Entry 4LPG (X-ray diffraction, 2.35 A resolution); this record covers chain F.

[Chain F]
Protein: Farnesyl pyrophosphate synthase
Source organism: Homo sapiens
Notes: EC 2.5.1.10, 2.5.1.1
UniProtKB: P14324 (FPPS_HUMAN); residues 1-353 here correspond to UniProt positions 67-419 (UniProt number = residue number + 66)
Amino-acid sequence (375 residues; each row starts with the number of its first residue; numbers below 1 keep their minus sign (Met-21 is residue -21)):
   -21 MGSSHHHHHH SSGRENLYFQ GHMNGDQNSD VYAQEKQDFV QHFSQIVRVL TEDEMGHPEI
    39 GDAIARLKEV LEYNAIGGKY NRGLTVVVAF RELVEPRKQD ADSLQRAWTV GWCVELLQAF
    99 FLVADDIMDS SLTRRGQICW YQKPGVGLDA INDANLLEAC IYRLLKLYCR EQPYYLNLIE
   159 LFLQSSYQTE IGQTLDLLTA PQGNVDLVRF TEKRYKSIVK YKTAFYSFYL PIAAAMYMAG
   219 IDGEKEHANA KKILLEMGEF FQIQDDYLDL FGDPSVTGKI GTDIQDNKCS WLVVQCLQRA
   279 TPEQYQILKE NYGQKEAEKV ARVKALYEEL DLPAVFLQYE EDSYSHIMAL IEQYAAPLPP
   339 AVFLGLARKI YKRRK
Unresolved in the structure: -21 to 7, 31, 350-353
Construct notes: expression tag (-21 to 0)
Ligand contacts: 1MV (({[6-(4-methylphenyl)thieno[2,3-d]pyrimidin-4-yl]amino}methanediyl)bis(phosphonic acid)): Lys57, Asn59, Arg60, Thr63, Ser205, Phe206, Phe239, Asp243, Leu344, Lys347, Ile348
Curated features (UniProtKB/Swiss-Prot):
  - binding site (isopentenyl diphosphate): Lys57, Arg60, Gln96, Arg113
  - binding site (Mg(2+)): Asp103, Asp107
  - binding site (dimethylallyl diphosphate): Arg112, Lys200, Thr201, Gln240, Lys257, Lys266
  - site (Important for determining product chain length): Phe98, Phe99
  - modified residue: Lys57 (N6-(2-hydroxyisobutyryl)lysine), Lys287 (N6-acetyllysine)
From the paper describing this entry:
  - binding site for 1MV: Asn59, Arg60, Phe206, Phe239, Asp243, Leu344, Lys347
  - binding site for phosphate ion: Arg60

[Overview]
Chain F binds compound 1MV. Curated annotation (UniProt) lists 4 isopentenyl diphosphate-binding residues,
Mg2+-binding residues Asp103 and Asp107 and 6 dimethylallyl diphosphate-binding residues. The paper reports a
binding site for 1MV at Asn59, Arg60 and Phe206 among others; a binding site for phosphate ion at Arg60.
Chain F is Farnesyl pyrophosphate synthase (Homo sapiens); the structure, Crystal structure of human FPPS in
complex with CL01131, was determined by X-ray diffraction (same publication as 4LPH).
